4BED - chains B and D of the 4 polymer chains in the assembly; structure by electron microscopy, 9.00 A resolution (very low resolution: no residue pairs are listed; an interface is given only as per-side residue counts).

Chain B (and D):
Name: Hemocyanin KLH1
From: Megathura crenulata
Notes: chain D of this document is another copy of the same molecule, construct and numbering; everything in this record applies to it too
UniProt: Q53IP9 (Q53IP9_MEGCR); residues 1665-3398 here correspond to UniProt positions 1675-3408 (UniProt number = residue number + 10)
Amino-acid sequence (1734 residues; row label = number of the first residue in the row):
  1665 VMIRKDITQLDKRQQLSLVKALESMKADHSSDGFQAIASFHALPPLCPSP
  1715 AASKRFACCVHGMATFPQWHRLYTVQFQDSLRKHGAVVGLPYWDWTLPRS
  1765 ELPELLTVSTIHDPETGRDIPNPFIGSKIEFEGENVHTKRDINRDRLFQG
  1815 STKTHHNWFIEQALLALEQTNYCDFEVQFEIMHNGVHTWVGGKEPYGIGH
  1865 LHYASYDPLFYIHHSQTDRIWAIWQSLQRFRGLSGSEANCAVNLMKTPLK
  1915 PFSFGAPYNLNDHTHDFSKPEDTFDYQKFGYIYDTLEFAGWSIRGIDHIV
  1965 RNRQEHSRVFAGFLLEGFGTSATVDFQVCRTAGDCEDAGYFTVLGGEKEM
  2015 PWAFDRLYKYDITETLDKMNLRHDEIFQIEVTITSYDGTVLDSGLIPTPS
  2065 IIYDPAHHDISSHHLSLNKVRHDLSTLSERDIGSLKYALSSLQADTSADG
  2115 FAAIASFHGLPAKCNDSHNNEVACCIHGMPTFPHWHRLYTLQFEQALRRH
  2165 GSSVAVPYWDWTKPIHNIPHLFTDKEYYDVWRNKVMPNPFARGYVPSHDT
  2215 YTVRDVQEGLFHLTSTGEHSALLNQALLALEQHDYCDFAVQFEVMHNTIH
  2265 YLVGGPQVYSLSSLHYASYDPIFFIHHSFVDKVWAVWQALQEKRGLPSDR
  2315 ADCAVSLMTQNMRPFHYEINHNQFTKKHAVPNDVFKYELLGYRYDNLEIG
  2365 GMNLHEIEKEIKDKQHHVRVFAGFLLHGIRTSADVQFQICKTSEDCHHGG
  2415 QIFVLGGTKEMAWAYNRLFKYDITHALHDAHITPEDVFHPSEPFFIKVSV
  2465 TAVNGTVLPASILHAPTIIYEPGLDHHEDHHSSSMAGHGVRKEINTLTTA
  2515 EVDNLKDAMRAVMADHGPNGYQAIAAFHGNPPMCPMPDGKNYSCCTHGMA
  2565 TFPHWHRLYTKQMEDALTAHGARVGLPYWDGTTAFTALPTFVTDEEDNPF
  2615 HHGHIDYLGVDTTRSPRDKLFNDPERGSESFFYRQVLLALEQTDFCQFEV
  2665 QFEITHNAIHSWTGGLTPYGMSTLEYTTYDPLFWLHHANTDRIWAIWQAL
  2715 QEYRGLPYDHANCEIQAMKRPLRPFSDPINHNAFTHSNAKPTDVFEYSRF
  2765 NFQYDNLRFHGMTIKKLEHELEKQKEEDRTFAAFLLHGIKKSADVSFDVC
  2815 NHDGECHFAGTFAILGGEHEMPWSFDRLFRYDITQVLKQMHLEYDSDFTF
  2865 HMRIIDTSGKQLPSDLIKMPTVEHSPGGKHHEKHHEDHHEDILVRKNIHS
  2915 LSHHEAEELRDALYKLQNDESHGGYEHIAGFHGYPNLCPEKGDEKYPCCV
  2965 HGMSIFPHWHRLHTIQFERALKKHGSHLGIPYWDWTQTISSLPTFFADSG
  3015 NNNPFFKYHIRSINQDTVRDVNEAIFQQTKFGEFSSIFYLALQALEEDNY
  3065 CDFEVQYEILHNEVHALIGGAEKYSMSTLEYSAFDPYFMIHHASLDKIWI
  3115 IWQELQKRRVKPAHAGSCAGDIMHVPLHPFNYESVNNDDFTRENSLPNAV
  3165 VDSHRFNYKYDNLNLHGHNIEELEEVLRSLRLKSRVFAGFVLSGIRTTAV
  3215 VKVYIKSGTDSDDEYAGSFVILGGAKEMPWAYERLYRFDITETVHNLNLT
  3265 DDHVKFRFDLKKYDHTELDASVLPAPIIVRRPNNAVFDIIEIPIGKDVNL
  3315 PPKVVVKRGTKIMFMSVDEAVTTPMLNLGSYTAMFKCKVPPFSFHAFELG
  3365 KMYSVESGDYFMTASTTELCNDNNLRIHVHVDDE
Cystine bridges: Cys1711-Cys1722, Cys1837-Cys1904, Cys1993-Cys1999, Cys2128-Cys2138, Cys2250-Cys2317, Cys2404-Cys2410, Cys2548-Cys2558, Cys2660-Cys2727, Cys2814-Cys2820, Cys2952-Cys2962, Cys3065-Cys3132, Cys3351-Cys3384
Bound ions: cu2-o2 cluster Cu site 1: His1705, His1725, His1734, His1847, His1851, His1878; cu2-o2 cluster Cu site 2: His2122, His2141, His2150, His2260, His2264, His2291; cu2-o2 cluster Cu site 3: His2542, His2561, His2570, His2670, His2674, His2701; cu2-o2 cluster Cu site 4: His2946, His2965, His2974, His3075, His3079, His3106
Ligand contacts:
  - cu2-o2 cluster (CUO), molecule 1: His1705, His1725, Phe1730, His1734, His1847, His1851, Leu1865, Phe1874, His1878, Leu2008
  - cu2-o2 cluster (CUO), molecule 2: His2122, Cys2139, His2141, Phe2146, His2150, His2260, His2264, Phe2287, His2291
  - cu2-o2 cluster (CUO), molecule 3: His2542, Cys2559, His2561, Phe2566, His2570, His2670, His2674, Leu2688, Thr2691, Phe2697, His2701
  - cu2-o2 cluster (CUO), molecule 4: His2946, Cys2963, His2965, Phe2970, Trp2973, His2974, His3075, His3079, Leu3093, Phe3102, His3106, Leu3236

Chain B / chain D interface:
At this resolution (9 A) residue pairs are not listed: 65 residues of chain B and 63 of chain D lie at the interface.

In short:
65 residues of chain B and 63 residues of chain D are in contact. Chain B binds 4 copies of cu2-o2 cluster.
The cu2-o2 cluster Cu site 1 is built by His1705(B), His1725(B), His1734(B), His1847(B), His1851(B) and
His1878(B).
Both chains are Hemocyanin KLH1 (Megathura crenulata). Entry 4BED (Keyhole limpet hemocyanin (KLH): 9A cryoEM
structure and molecular model of the KLH1 didecamer reveal the ...) was determined by electron microscopy.
